Entry 7L8E (electron microscopy, 4.20 A resolution (low resolution: residue-level contacts below are approximate; hydrogen-bond / salt-bridge calls are withheld)); this record covers chains F and A of the 8 polymer chains in the assembly.

# Chain F
Protein: Envelope glycoprotein gp160
Organism: Human immunodeficiency virus 1
Notes: fragment: GP120 domain, residues 30-661
Reference sequence: Q2N0S5 (Q2N0S5_9HIV1); residues 33-664 here correspond to UniProt positions 30-661 (UniProt number = residue number - 3)
Sequence (664 residues; numbered 1 to 664; the number before each row is that of its first residue):
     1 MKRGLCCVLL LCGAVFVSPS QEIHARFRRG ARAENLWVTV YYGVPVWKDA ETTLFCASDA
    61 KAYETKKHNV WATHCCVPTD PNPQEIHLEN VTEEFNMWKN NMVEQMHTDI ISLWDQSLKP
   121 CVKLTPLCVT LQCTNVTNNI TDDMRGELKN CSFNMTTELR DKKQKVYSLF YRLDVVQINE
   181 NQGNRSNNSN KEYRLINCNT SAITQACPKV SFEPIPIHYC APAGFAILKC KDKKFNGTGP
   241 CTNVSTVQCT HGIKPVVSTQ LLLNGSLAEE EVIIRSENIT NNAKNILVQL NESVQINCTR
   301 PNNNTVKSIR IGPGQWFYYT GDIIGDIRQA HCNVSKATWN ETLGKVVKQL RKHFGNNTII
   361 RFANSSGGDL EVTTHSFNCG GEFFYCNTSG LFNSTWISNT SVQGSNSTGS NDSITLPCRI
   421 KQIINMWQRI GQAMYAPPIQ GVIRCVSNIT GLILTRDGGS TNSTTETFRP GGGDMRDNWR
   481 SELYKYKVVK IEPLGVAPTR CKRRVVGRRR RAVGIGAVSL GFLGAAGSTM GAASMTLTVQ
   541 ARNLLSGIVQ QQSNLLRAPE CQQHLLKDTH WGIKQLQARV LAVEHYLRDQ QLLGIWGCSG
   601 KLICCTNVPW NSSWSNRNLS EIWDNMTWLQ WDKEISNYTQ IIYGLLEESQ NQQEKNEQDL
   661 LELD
Unresolved in the structure: 1-518, 548-567
Sequence notes: initiating methionine (1); expression tag (2-32); conflict Lys66 (Glu63 in Q2N0S5), Cys75 (Ala72 in Q2N0S5), Thr242 (Pro239 in Q2N0S5), 20 further conflict positions vs the reference (Q2N0S5) not listed
Disulfides: Cys598-Cys604
Covalent attachments: N-acetylglucosamine (NAG) linked to Asn611, Asn618, Asn637

# Chain A
Protein: Envelope glycoprotein gp160
Organism: Human immunodeficiency virus 1
Notes: fragment: GP120 domain, residues 30-661
Reference sequence: Q2N0S5 (Q2N0S5_9HIV1); the construct lacks a stretch of the UniProt sequence and is renumbered around it, so the offset changes along the chain: 31-141 = UniProt 30-140; 150-185 = UniProt 141-176; 188-309 = UniProt 187-308; 312-323 = UniProt 309-320; 2 more segments
Sequence (664 residues; row label = number of the first residue in the row; note: 13 numbers in that range are skipped by the numbering (no residue carries them; nothing is unmodelled there); a row labelled like 185A-185J holds insertion residues (185A, then the next letters in order); numbers below 1 keep their minus sign (Met-1 is residue -1)):
    -1 MKRGLCCVLL LCGAVFVSPS QEIHARFRRG ARAENLWVTV YYGVPVWKDA ETTLFCASDA
    59 KAYETKKHNV WATHCCVPTD PNPQEIHLEN VTEEFNMWKN NMVEQMHTDI ISLWDQSLKP
   119 CVKLTPLCVT LQCTNVTNNI TDD
   150 MRGELKNCSF NMTTELRDKK QKVYSLFYRL DVVQIN
185A-185J ENQGNRSNNS
   188 NKEYRLINCN TSAITQACPK VSFEPIPIHY CAPAGFAILK CKDKKFNGTG PCTNVSTVQC
   248 THGIKPVVST QLLLNGSLAE EEVIIRSENI TNNAKNILVQ LNESVQINCT RPNNNTVKSI
   308 RI
   312 GPGQWFYYTG DI
  323A I
   324 GDIRQAHCNV SKATWNETLG KVVKQLRKHF GNNTIIRFAN SSGGDLEVTT HSFNCGGEFF
   384 YCNTSGLFNS TWIS
   399 NTSVQGSNST GSNDSITLPC RIKQIINMWQ RIGQAMYAPP IQGVIRCVSN ITGLILTRDG
   459 GSTNSTTETF RPGGGDMRDN WRSELYKYKV VKIEPLGVAP TRCKRRVVGR RRRAVGIGAV
   519 SLGFLGAAGS TMGAASMTLT VQARNLLSGI VQQQSNLLRA PECQQHLLKD THWGIKQLQA
   579 RVLAVEHYLR DQQLLGIWGC SGKLICCTNV PWNSSWSNRN LSEIWDNMTW LQWDKEISNY
   639 TQIIYGLLEE SQNQQEKNEQ DLLELD
Unresolved in the structure: -1 to 32, 60-64, 185A-185J, 399-409, 506-664
Sequence notes: initiating methionine (-1); expression tag (0-30); conflict Lys64 (Glu63 in Q2N0S5), Cys73 (Ala72 in Q2N0S5), Thr240 (Pro239 in Q2N0S5), 20 further conflict positions vs the reference (Q2N0S5) not listed
Disulfides: Cys54-Cys73, Cys119-Cys205, Cys126-Cys196, Cys131-Cys157, Cys218-Cys247, Cys228-Cys239, Cys296-Cys331, Cys378-Cys445, Cys385-Cys418
Covalent attachments: N-acetylglucosamine (NAG) linked to Asn88, Asn133, Asn160, Asn197, Asn234, Asn241, Asn262, Asn276, Asn289, Asn295, Asn301, Asn332, Asn339, Asn355, Asn363, Asn386, Asn392, Asn448

# Interface between chain F and chain A
Pairs across the interface (7; chain F residue first):
  Gln658(F) - Cys501(A)
  Leu661(F) - Cys501(A)
  Leu661(F) - Lys502(A)
  Leu661(F) - Arg504(A)
  Glu662(F) - Thr499(A)
  Glu662(F) - Cys501(A)
  Asp664(F) - Arg504(A)
Other interface residues (no listed pair), chain F (5 interface residues in all): Gln591
Other interface residues (no listed pair), chain A (6 interface residues in all): Tyr40, Arg500

# In short
The interface between chain F and chain A involves 5 residues on one side and 6 on the other.
N-acetylglucosamine is covalently linked to Asn611(F), Asn618(F) and Asn637(F). Covalently linked
N-acetylglucosamine: at Asn88(A), Asn133(A), Asn160(A), Asn197(A), Asn234(A) and Asn241(A) and 12 more.
Both chains are Envelope glycoprotein gp160 (Human immunodeficiency virus 1). Entry 7L8E (BG505 SOSIP.v5.2(7S)
in complex with the polyclonal Fab pAbC-1 from animal Rh.33172 (Wk38 time point)) was determined by electron
microscopy, deposited together with 7L7T, 7L7U, 7L85, 7L86, 7L87, 7L88 and 15 further entries.
